PDB entry 5LMT | electron microscopy, 4.15 A resolution (low resolution: residue-level contacts below are approximate; hydrogen-bond / salt-bridge calls are withheld) | chains A and K of the 25 polymer chains in the assembly

== Chain A ==
Molecule: 16S ribosomal RNA
Source organism: Thermus thermophilus HB8
Sequence (1522 nucleotides; numbered 0 to 1544 plus 21 insertion-coded residues; 44 numbers in that range are skipped by the numbering (no residue carries them; nothing is unmodelled there); the number before each row is that of its first residue; a row labelled like 189A-189L holds insertion residues (189A, then the next letters in order); numbering starts at 0):
     0 UUUGUUGGAGAGUUUGAUCCUGGCUCAGGGUGAACGCUGGCGGCGUGCCU
    50 AAGACAUGCAAGUCGUGCGGGCCG
    76 CGGGGUUUU
    88 ACUCCG
    96 UGGUCAGCGGCGGACGGGUGAGUAACGCGUGGGU
  129A G
   130 ACCUACCCGGAAGAGGGGGACAACCCGGGGAAACUCGGGCUAAUCCCCCA
   180 UGUGGACCCG
189A-189L CCCCUUGGGGUG
   190 UGUCCAAAGGGCUUU
   216 GCCCGCUUCCGGAUGGGCCCGCGUCCCAUCAGCUAGUUGGUGGGGUAAUG
   266 GCCCACCAAGGCGACGACGGGUAGCCGGUCUGAGAGGAUGGCCGGCCACA
   316 GGGGCACUGAGACACGGGCCCCACUCCUACGGGAGGCAGCAGUUAGGAAU
   366 CUUCCGCAAUGGGCGCAAGCCUGACGGAGCGACGCCGCUUGGAGGAAGAA
   416 GCCCUUCGGGGUGUAAACUCCUGA
   441 ACCCGGGACGAAACCCCC
   460 GA
   470 CGAGGGGA
   479 CUGACGGUACCGGGGUAA
   498 UAGCGCCGGCCAACUCCGUGCCAGCAGCCGCGGUAAUACGGAGGGCGCGA
   548 GCGUUACCCGGAUUCACUGGGCGUAAAGGGCGUGUAGGCGGCCUGGGGCG
   598 UCCCAUGUGAAAGACCACGGCUCAACCGUGGGGGAGCGUGGGAUACGCUC
   648 AGGCUAGACGGUGGGAGAGGGUGGUGGAAUUCCCGGAGUAGCGGUGAAAU
   698 GCGCAGAUACCGGGAGGAACGCCGAUGGCGAAGGCAGCCACCUGGUCCAC
   748 CCGUGACGCUGAGGCGCGAAAGCGUGGGGAGCAAACCGGAUUAGAUACCC
   798 GGGUAGUCCACGCCCUAAACGAUGCGCGCUAGGUCUCUGGGUCU
   848 CCUGGGGGCCGAAGCUAACGCGUUAAGCGCGCCGCCUGGGGAGUACGGCC
   898 GCAAGGCUGAAACUCAAAGGAAUUGACGGGGGCCCGCACAAGCGGUGGAG
   948 CAUGUGGUUUAAUUCGAAGCAACGCGAAGAACCUUACCAGGCCUUGACAU
   998 GCUA
 1001A G
  1002 GGAACCCGGGUGAAAGCCUGGGGUGCCCC
1030A-1030D GCGA
  1031 GGGGAGCCCUAGCACAGGUGCUGCAUGGCCGUCGUCAGCUCGUGCCGUGA
  1081 GGUGUUGGGUUAAGUCCCGCAACGAGCGCAACCCCCGCCGUUAGUUGCCA
  1131 GCGGUUCGGCCGGGCACUCUAACGGGACUGCCCGCG
  1168 AAAGCGGGAGGAAGGAGGGGACGACGUCUGGUCAGCAUGGCCCUUACGGC
  1218 CUGGGCGACACACGUGCUACAAUGCCCACUACAAAGCGAUGCCACCCGGC
  1268 AACGGGGAGCUAAUCGCAAAAAGGUGGGCCCAGUUCGGAUUGGGGUCUGC
  1318 AACCCGACCCCAUGAAGCCGGAAUCGCUAGUAAUCGCGGAUCAGCC
 1363A A
  1364 UGCCGCGGUGAAUACGUUCCCGGGCCUUGUACACACCGCCCGUCACGCCA
  1414 UGGGAGCGGGCUCUACCCGAAGUCGCCGG
1442A-1442B GA
  1443 GCCUA
  1452 C
  1456 GGGCAGGCGCCGAGGGUAGGGCCCGUGACUGGGGCGAAGUCGUAACAAGG
  1506 UAGCUGUACCGGAAGGUGCGGCUGGAUCACCUCCUUUCU
Unresolved in the structure: 0-4, 1543-1544
Bound ions: Mg2+ site 1: U13, C526, G527; Mg2+ site 2 near G21 (its only coordinating residue here); Mg2+ site 3: C48, G115; Mg2+ site 4 near A53 (its only coordinating residue here); Mg2+ site 5: A59, U387; Mg2+ site 6: A109, G331; Mg2+ site 7: A116, G117, G289; Mg2+ site 8 near A119 (its only coordinating residue here); Mg2+ site 9: U252, G266, C267; Mg2+ site 10 near G299 (its only coordinating residue here); Mg2+ site 11 near A315 (its only coordinating residue here); Mg2+ site 12 near G324 (its only coordinating residue here); 32 more Mg2+ sites not listed

== Chain K ==
Protein: 30S ribosomal protein S11
Source organism: Thermus thermophilus HB8
UniProtKB: P80376 (RS11_THET8); residues 1-129 here = UniProt positions 1-129
Amino-acid sequence (129 residues; each row starts with the number of its first residue):
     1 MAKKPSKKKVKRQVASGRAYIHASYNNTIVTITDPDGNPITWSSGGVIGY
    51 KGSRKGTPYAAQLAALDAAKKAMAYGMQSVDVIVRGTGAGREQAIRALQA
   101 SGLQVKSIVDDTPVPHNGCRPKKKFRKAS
Unresolved in the structure: 1-10

== Chain A / chain K interface ==
Residue-residue contacts - 80 pairs, chain A then chain K:
  G674(A) - His116(K)
  A675(A) - Val114(K)
  A675(A) - Pro115(K)
  A675(A) - His116(K)
  A676(A) - Pro113(K)
  A676(A) - Val114(K)
  A676(A) - Pro115(K)
  U677(A) - Cys119(K)
  G683(A) - Gly37(K)
  G683(A) - Asn38(K)
  G683(A) - Pro39(K)
  A684(A) - Arg12(K)
  A684(A) - Asn38(K)
  A684(A) - Pro39(K)
  G685(A) - Pro39(K)
  G685(A) - Ile40(K)
  G685(A) - Trp42(K)
  U686(A) - Trp42(K)
  A687(A) - Lys71(K)
  G688(A) - Ser44(K)
  G688(A) - Gly46(K)
  G688(A) - Val47(K)
  C689(A) - Asn27(K)
  C689(A) - Ser44(K)
  C689(A) - Gly45(K)
  C689(A) - Gly46(K)
  C689(A) - Lys55(K)
  G690(A) - Ser24(K)
  G690(A) - Asn27(K)
  G690(A) - Lys51(K)
  G690(A) - Lys55(K)
  G691(A) - Ser24(K)
  G691(A) - Asn26(K)
  G691(A) - Gly52(K)
  G691(A) - Lys55(K)
  U692(A) - Asn26(K)
  U692(A) - Gly52(K)
  U692(A) - Ser53(K)
  U692(A) - Lys124(K)
  A694(A) - Ser53(K)
  A695(A) - Lys51(K)
  A695(A) - Gly52(K)
  A695(A) - Ser53(K)
  A704(A) - Trp42(K)
  U705(A) - Ile29(K)
  U705(A) - Trp42(K)
  A706(A) - His22(K)
  A706(A) - Ile29(K)
  A706(A) - Thr31(K)
  A706(A) - Trp42(K)
  C707(A) - Tyr20(K)
  C707(A) - Gly37(K)
  C707(A) - Pro39(K)
  C707(A) - Arg85(K)
  C708(A) - Tyr20(K)
  C708(A) - Asp36(K)
  C708(A) - Gly37(K)
  A716(A) - Asn117(K)
  A716(A) - Gly118(K)
  C717(A) - Asn117(K)
  G718(A) - His116(K)
  G718(A) - Asn117(K)
  A777(A) - Cys119(K)
  G778(A) - Cys119(K)
  G778(A) - Arg120(K)
  C779(A) - Arg120(K)
  C779(A) - Pro121(K)
  C779(A) - Lys122(K)
  A780(A) - Lys122(K)
  A780(A) - Lys123(K)
  C796(A) - Lys123(K)
  C797(A) - Lys124(K)
  G798(A) - Lys122(K)
  G799(A) - Lys122(K)
  G1523(A) - Lys123(K)
  G1525(A) - Arg120(K)
  C1538(A) - Glu92(K)
  C1538(A) - Arg96(K)
  C1539(A) - Glu92(K)
  C1539(A) - Arg96(K)
Other interface residues (no listed pair), chain A (38 interface residues in all): C795, C1524
Other interface residues (no listed pair), chain K (40 interface residues in all): Thr33, Lys127

== Overview ==
The interface between chain A and chain K involves 38 residues on one side and 40 on the other. U13(A),
C526(A) and G527(A) form the Mg2+ site 1. C48(A) and G115(A) form the Mg2+ site 3.
Here chain A is 16S ribosomal RNA and chain K is 30S ribosomal protein S11, both from Thermus thermophilus
HB8. Entry 5LMT (Structure of bacterial 30S-IF1-IF3-mRNA-tRNA translation pre-initiation complex(state-3)) was
determined by electron microscopy (same publication as 5LMN, 5LMO, 5LMP, 5LMQ, 5LMR, 5LMS, 5LMU and 5LMV).
